PDB entry 5S5L | X-ray diffraction, 2.25 A resolution | chains D and E of the 6 polymer chains in the assembly

Chain D:
Protein: Tubulin beta-2B chain
From: Bos taurus
Reference sequence: Q6B856 (TBB2B_BOVIN); the author numbering skips numbers that UniProt does not, so the offset changes along the chain: 1-42 = UniProt 1-42; 45-360 = UniProt 43-358; 369-455 = UniProt 359-445
Amino-acid sequence (445 residues; numbered 1 to 455; 10 numbers in that range are skipped by the numbering (no residue carries them; nothing is unmodelled there); the number before each row is that of its first residue):
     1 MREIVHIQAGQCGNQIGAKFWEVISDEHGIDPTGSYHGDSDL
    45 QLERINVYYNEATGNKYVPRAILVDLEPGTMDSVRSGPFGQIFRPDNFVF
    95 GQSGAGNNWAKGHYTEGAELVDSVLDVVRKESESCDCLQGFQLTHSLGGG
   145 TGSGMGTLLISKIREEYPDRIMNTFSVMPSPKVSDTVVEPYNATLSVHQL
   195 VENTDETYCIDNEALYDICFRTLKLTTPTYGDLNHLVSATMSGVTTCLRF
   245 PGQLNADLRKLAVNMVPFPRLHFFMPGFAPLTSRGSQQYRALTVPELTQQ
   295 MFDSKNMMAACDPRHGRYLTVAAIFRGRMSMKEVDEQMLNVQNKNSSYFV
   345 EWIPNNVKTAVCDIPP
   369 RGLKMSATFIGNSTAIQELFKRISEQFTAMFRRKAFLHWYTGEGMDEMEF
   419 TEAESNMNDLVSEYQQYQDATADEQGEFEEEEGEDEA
Disordered / not traced: 442-455
Metal / ion sites: Mg2+: Q11 (together with GDP)
Small-molecule neighbours: GDP (guanosine-5'-diphosphate): G10, Q11, C12, Q15, I16, A99, N101, S140, G142, G143, G144, T145, G146, V171, P173, V177, S178, E183, N206, L209, Y224, L227, N228, V231

Chain E:
Protein: Stathmin-4
From: Rattus norvegicus
Reference sequence: P63043 (STMN4_RAT); residues 5-145 here correspond to UniProt positions 49-189 (UniProt number = residue number + 44)
Amino-acid sequence (143 residues; row label = number of the first residue in the row):
     3 MADMEVIELNKCTSGQSFEVILKPPSFDGVPEFNASLPRRRDPSLEEIQK
    53 KLEAAEERRKYQEAELLKHLAEKREHEREVIQKAIEENNNFIKMAKEKLA
   103 QKMESNKENREAHLAAMLERLQEKDKHAEEVRKNKELKEEASR
Disordered / not traced: 3-5, 28-43, 143-145
Construct notes: initiating methionine (3); expression tag (4)

Chain D / chain E interface:
Residue-residue contacts (26):
  Y108(D) - H129(E)  hydrogen bond
  Y108(D) - A130(E)  hydrophobic
  Y108(D) - V133(E)  hydrophobic
  Y108(D) - R134(E)  hydrogen bond (backbone-side chain)
  T109(D) - K137(E)
  A112(D) - R134(E)
  S155(D) - L123(E)
  K156(D) - D127(E)  salt bridge
  R158(D) - L123(E)
  E159(D) - L120(E)
  E159(D) - L123(E)
  E159(D) - D127(E)
  P162(D) - M119(E)
  D163(D) - R112(E)
  Q193(D) - K126(E)  hydrogen bond
  N197(D) - L123(E)
  N197(D) - K126(E)
  T409(D) - K140(E)  hydrogen bond (backbone-side chain)
  G410(D) - K137(E)
  E411(D) - V133(E)
  E411(D) - K137(E)  salt bridge
  G412(D) - V133(E)
  G412(D) - N136(E)
  G412(D) - K137(E)
  M413(D) - V133(E)
  E417(D) - H129(E)  salt bridge
Other interface residues (no listed pair), chain D (18 interface residues in all): E113
Other interface residues (no listed pair), chain E (15 interface residues in all): L116, Q124

In short:
Chain D and chain E form an interface of 18 and 15 residues respectively; the contacts include 4 hydrogen
bonds and 3 salt bridges. Polar contacts include K156(D)-D127(E), E411(D)-K137(E) and E417(D)-H129(E). Ligands
of chain D: GDP.
Here chain D is Tubulin beta-2B chain (Bos taurus) and chain E is Stathmin-4 (Rattus norvegicus). Entry 5S5L
(Tubulin-Z1492796719-complex) was determined by X-ray diffraction (same publication as 5S4L, 5S4M, 5S4N, 5S4O,
5S4P, 5S4Q and 52 further entries).
